Entry 3WKJ (X-ray diffraction, 2.80 A resolution); this record covers chains B and I of the 10 polymer chains in the assembly.

# Chain B
Molecule: Histone H4
Organism: Homo sapiens
UniProtKB: P62805 (H4_HUMAN); residues 0-102 here correspond to UniProt positions 1-103 (UniProt number = residue number + 1)
Sequence (106 residues; row label = number of the first residue in the row; numbers below 1 keep their minus sign (Gly-3 is residue -3)):
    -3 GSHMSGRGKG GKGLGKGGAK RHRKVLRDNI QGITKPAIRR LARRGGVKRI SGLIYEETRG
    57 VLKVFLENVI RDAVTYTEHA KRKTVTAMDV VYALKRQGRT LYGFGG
Disordered / not traced: -3 to 24
Sequence notes: expression tag (-3 to -1)
Swiss-Prot annotation at these positions:
  - DNA-binding region: Lys16 to Lys20
  - modified residue: Ser1 (N-acetylserine), Arg3 (Asymmetric dimethylarginine), Lys5 (N6-(2-hydroxyisobutyryl)lysine), Lys8 (N6-(2-hydroxyisobutyryl)lysine), Lys12 (N6-(2-hydroxyisobutyryl)lysine), Lys16 (N6-(2-hydroxyisobutyryl)lysine), Lys20 (N6,N6,N6-trimethyllysine), Lys31 (N6-(2-hydroxyisobutyryl)lysine), Lys44 (N6-(2-hydroxyisobutyryl)lysine), Ser47 (Phosphoserine), Tyr51 (Phosphotyrosine), Lys59 (N6-(2-hydroxyisobutyryl)lysine), Lys77 (N6-(2-hydroxyisobutyryl)lysine), Lys79 (N6-(2-hydroxyisobutyryl)lysine), Thr80 (Phosphothreonine), Tyr88 (Phosphotyrosine), Lys91 (N6-(2-hydroxyisobutyryl)lysine)
  - cross-link (Glycyl lysine isopeptide (Lys-Gly)): Lys12 (interchain with G-Cter in SUMO2), Lys20 (interchain with G-Cter in SUMO2), Lys31 (interchain with G-Cter in SUMO2), Lys59 (interchain with G-Cter in SUMO2), Lys79 (interchain with G-Cter in SUMO2), Lys91 (interchain with G-Cter in SUMO2)

# Chain I
Molecule: 146-nt DNA strand
Organism: Homo sapiens
Sequence (146 nucleotides; row label = number of the first residue in the row):
     1 ATCAATATCC ACCTGCAGAT TCTACCAAAA GTGTATTTGG AAACTGCTCC ATCAAAAGGC
    61 ATGTTCAGCT GAATTCAGCT GAACATGCCT TTTGATGGAG CAGTTTCCAA ATACACTTTT
   121 GGTAGAATCT GCAGGTGGAT ATTGAT
Disordered / not traced: 146
Bound ions: Mn2+ near DG121 (its only coordinating residue here)

# How chain B and chain I interact
Pairs across the interface - 7 pairs, chain B then chain I:
  Thr30(B) - DC60(I)  phosphate contact
  Thr30(B) - DA61(I)  phosphate contact
  Pro32(B) - DC60(I)  phosphate contact
  Pro32(B) - DA61(I)  phosphate contact
  Arg36(B) - DC60(I)  salt bridge to the phosphate
  Arg45(B) - DC69(I)  sugar contact
  Lys77(B) - DG40(I)  phosphate contact
Also at the interface, not in a pair above, chain I (5 interface residues in all): DA41

# Summary
The chain B/chain I interface involves 5 residues from each chain; the contacts include 1 salt bridge. The
salt-bridged pair is Arg36(B)-DC60(I). Curated annotation (UniProt) lists a DNA-binding region on chain B.
Here chain B is Histone H4 and chain I is a 146-nt DNA strand, both from Homo sapiens. Entry 3WKJ (The
nucleosome containing human TSH2B) was determined by X-ray diffraction.
